Entry 5XS3 (X-ray diffraction, 2.50 A resolution); this record covers chains A and B of the 3 polymer chains in the assembly.

# Chain A
Protein: Heavy Chain
Source organism: Homo sapiens
Amino-acid sequence (273 residues; row label = number of the first residue in the row):
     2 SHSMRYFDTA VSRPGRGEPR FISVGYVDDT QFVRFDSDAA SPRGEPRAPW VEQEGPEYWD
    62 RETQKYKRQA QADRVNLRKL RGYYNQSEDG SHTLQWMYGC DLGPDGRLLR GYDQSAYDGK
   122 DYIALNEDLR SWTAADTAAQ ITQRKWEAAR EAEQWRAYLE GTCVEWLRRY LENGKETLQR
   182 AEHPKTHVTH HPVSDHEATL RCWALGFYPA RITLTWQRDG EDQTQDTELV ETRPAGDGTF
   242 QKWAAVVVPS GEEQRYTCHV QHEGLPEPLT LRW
Not modelled in the structure: 16-17
Disulfides: Cys101-Cys164, Cys203-Cys259

# Chain B
Protein: Light Chain
Source organism: Homo sapiens
Amino-acid sequence (98 residues; row label = number of the first residue in the row):
     1 MQRTPKIQVY SRHPAENGKS NFLNCYVSGF HPSDIEVDLL KNGERIEKVE HSDLSFSGDW
    61 SFYLLYYTEF TPTEKDEYAC RVNHVTLSQP KIVKWDRD
Disulfides: Cys25-Cys80

# How chain A and chain B interact
Pairs across the interface - 53 pairs, chain A then chain B:
  Phe8(A) - Phe56(B)  hydrophobic
  Asp9(A) - Phe56(B)
  Thr10(A) - Leu54(B)
  Thr10(A) - Phe56(B)
  Thr10(A) - Phe62(B)
  Val25(A) - Asp53(B)
  Val25(A) - Leu54(B)
  Val25(A) - Ser55(B)
  Tyr27(A) - Ser55(B)
  Tyr27(A) - Tyr63(B)
  Gln32(A) - Asp53(B)  hydrogen bond
  Arg35(A) - Asp53(B)
  Arg48(A) - Asp53(B)  salt bridge
  Gln96(A) - His31(B)  hydrogen bond
  Gln96(A) - Phe56(B)
  Gln96(A) - Trp60(B)  hydrogen bond (side chain-backbone)
  Gln96(A) - Phe62(B)
  Trp97(A) - Phe56(B)
  Gln115(A) - Trp60(B)
  Ser116(A) - Trp60(B)
  Ala117(A) - Trp60(B)  hydrophobic
  Asp119(A) - Met1(B)  hydrogen bond (backbone-backbone)
  Gly120(A) - Met1(B)
  Gly120(A) - His31(B)
  Gly120(A) - Trp60(B)
  Lys121(A) - Met1(B)
  Asp122(A) - Trp60(B)  hydrogen bond
  Thr190(A) - Asp98(B)  hydrogen bond (side chain-backbone)
  His192(A) - Asp98(B)  hydrogen bond (side chain-backbone)
  Trp204(A) - Arg97(B)
  Trp204(A) - Asp98(B)
  Leu206(A) - Arg97(B)
  Val231(A) - Gln8(B)
  Glu232(A) - Lys6(B)  salt bridge
  Glu232(A) - Gln8(B)  hydrogen bond (backbone-side chain)
  Glu232(A) - Tyr26(B)
  Glu232(A) - Ser28(B)  hydrogen bond
  Arg234(A) - Gln8(B)  hydrogen bond
  Arg234(A) - Tyr10(B)
  Arg234(A) - Arg97(B)
  Pro235(A) - Tyr10(B)  hydrogen bond (backbone-side chain)
  Pro235(A) - Asn24(B)
  Pro235(A) - Tyr26(B)
  Pro235(A) - Leu65(B)  hydrophobic
  Ala236(A) - Arg12(B)  hydrogen bond (backbone-side chain)
  Ala236(A) - Asn24(B)  hydrogen bond (backbone-side chain)
  Gly237(A) - Arg12(B)  hydrogen bond (backbone-side chain)
  Asp238(A) - Arg12(B)
  Asp238(A) - His13(B)
  Gln242(A) - Tyr10(B)
  Gln242(A) - Ser11(B)  hydrogen bond (side chain-backbone)
  Gln242(A) - Arg12(B)  hydrogen bond (side chain-backbone)
  Gln242(A) - Arg97(B)
Other interface residues (no listed pair), chain A (34 interface residues in all): Ile23, Thr94, Met98, Arg202, Thr233
Other interface residues (no listed pair), chain B (23 interface residues in all): Pro14, Asp59

# In short
34 residues of chain A and 23 residues of chain B are in contact; the contacts include 16 hydrogen bonds and 2
salt bridges. Polar pairs include Arg48(A)-Asp53(B), Glu232(A)-Lys6(B) and Gln32(A)-Asp53(B).
Here chain A is Heavy Chain and chain B is Light Chain, both from Homo sapiens. Entry 5XS3 (Crystal structure
of HLA Class I antigen) was determined by X-ray diffraction.
